1OP0 - chain A; structure by X-ray diffraction, 2.00 A resolution.

# Chain A
Protein: Venom serine proteinase
Source organism: Deinagkistrodon acutus
Notes: EC 3.4.21.-
UniProt: Q9I8X1 (VSP2_AGKAC); the construct lacks a stretch of the UniProt sequence and is renumbered around it, so the offset changes along the chain: 16-36 = UniProt 25-45; 38-60 = UniProt 46-68; 62-95 = UniProt 69-102; 96-125 = UniProt 104-133; 6 more segments
Sequence (234 residues; row label = number of the first residue in the row; note: 8 numbers in that range are skipped by the numbering (no residue carries them; nothing is unmodelled there); a row labelled like 186A-186B holds insertion residues (186A, then the next letters in order)):
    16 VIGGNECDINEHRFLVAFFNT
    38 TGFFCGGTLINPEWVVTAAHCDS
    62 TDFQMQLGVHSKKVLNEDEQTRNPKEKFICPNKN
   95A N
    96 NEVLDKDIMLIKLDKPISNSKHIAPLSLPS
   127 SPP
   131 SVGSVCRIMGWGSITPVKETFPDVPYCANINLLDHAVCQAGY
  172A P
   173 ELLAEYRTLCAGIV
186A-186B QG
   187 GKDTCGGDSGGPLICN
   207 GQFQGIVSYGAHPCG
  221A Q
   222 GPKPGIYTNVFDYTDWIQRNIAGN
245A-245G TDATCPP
Sequence notes: conflict Asp-63 (Asn70 in Q9I8X1)
Disulfides: Cys-22/Cys-157, Cys-42/Cys-58, Cys-91/Cys-245E, Cys-136/Cys-201, Cys-168/Cys-182, Cys-191/Cys-220
Covalently attached groups: glycan linked to Asn-35

# Summary
Chain A is Venom serine proteinase (Deinagkistrodon acutus); the structure, Crystal Structure of AaV-SP-I, a
Glycosylated Snake Venom Serine Proteinase from Agkistrodon acutus, was determined by X-ray diffraction
together with 1OP2 from the same study.
